Entry 6BSI (X-ray diffraction, 3.25 A resolution); this record covers chains A and B of the 4 polymer chains in the assembly.

Chain A:
Molecule: Reverse transcriptase P66 subunit
From: Human immunodeficiency virus 1
UniProt: Q74085 (Q74085_9HIV1); residues 1-557 here correspond to UniProt positions 168-724 (UniProt number = residue number + 167)
Amino-acid sequence (558 residues; numbered 0 to 557; the number before each row is that of its first residue; numbering starts at 0):
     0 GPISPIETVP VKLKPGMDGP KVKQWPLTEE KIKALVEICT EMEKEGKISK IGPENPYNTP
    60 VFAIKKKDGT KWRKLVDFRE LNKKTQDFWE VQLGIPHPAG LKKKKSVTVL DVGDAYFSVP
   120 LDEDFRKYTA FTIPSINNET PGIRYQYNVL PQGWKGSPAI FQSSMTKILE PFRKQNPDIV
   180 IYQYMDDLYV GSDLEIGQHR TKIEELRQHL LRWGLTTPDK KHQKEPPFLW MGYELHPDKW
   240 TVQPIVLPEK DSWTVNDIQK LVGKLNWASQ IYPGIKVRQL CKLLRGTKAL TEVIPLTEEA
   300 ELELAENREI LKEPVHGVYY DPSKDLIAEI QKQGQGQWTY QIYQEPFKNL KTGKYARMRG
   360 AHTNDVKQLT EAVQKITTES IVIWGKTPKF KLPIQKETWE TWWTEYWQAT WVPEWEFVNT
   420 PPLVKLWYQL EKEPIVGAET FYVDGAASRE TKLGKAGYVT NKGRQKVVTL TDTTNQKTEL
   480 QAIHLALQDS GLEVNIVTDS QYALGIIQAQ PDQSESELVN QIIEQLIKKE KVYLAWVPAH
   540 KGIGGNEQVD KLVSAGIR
Unresolved in the structure: 0-3, 62-72
Sequence notes: expression tag (0); conflict G68 (Ser235 in Q74085), K83 (Arg250 in Q74085), M357 (Thr524 in Q74085), V411 (Ile578 in Q74085), K461 (Arg628 in Q74085), H483 (Tyr650 in Q74085), Q512 (Lys679 in Q74085)
Ion coordination: Ca2+: D443, E478, D498
Ligand contacts: dmp-266 (EFZ; (-)-6-chloro-4-cyclopropylethynyl-4-trifluoromethyl-1,4-dihydro-2H-3,1-benzoxazin-2-one): L100, K101, K103, V106, V179, Y181, Y188, V189, G190, F227, W229, L234, H235, P236, Y318

Chain B:
Molecule: Reverse transcriptase P51 subunit
From: Human immunodeficiency virus 1
UniProt: A0A076Q3N8 (A0A076Q3N8_9HIV1); residues 1-440 here correspond to UniProt positions 168-607 (UniProt number = residue number + 167)
Amino-acid sequence (441 residues; numbered 0 to 440; the number before each row is that of its first residue; numbering starts at 0):
     0 GPISPIETVP VKLKPGMDGP KVKQWPLTEE KIKALVEICT EMEKEGKISK IGPENPYNTP
    60 VFAIKKKDGT KWRKLVDFRE LNKKTQDFWE VQLGIPHPAG LKKKKSVTVL DVGDAYFSVP
   120 LDEDFRKYTA FTIPSINNET PGIRYQYNVL PQGWKGSPAI FQSSMTKILE PFRKQNPDIV
   180 IYQYMDDLYV GSDLEIGQHR TKIEELRQHL LRWGLTTPDK KHQKEPPFLW MGYELHPDKW
   240 TVQPIVLPEK DSWTVNDIQK LVGKLNWASQ IYPGIKVRQL CKLLRGTKAL TEVIPLTEEA
   300 ELELAENREI LKEPVHGVYY DPSKDLIAEI QKQGQGQWTY QIYQEPFKNL KTGKYARMRG
   360 AHTNDVKQLT EAVQKITTES IVIWGKTPKF KLPIQKETWE TWWTEYWQAT WVPEWEFVNT
   420 PPLVKLWYQL EKEPIVGAET F
Unresolved in the structure: 0-5, 66-68, 217-231, 357-361, 435-440
Sequence notes: expression tag (0); conflict G68 (Ser235 in A0A076Q3N8), K83 (Arg250 in A0A076Q3N8), V411 (Ile578 in A0A076Q3N8)

Interface between chain A and chain B:
Residue-residue contacts - 101 pairs, chain A then chain B:
  V8(A) - E53(B)
  P9(A) - E53(B)
  Q85(A) - E53(B)  hydrogen bond (side chain-backbone)
  D86(A) - K20(B)  salt bridge
  D86(A) - P55(B)
  F87(A) - P52(B)
  F87(A) - E53(B)
  W88(A) - V21(B)
  W88(A) - P52(B)  hydrogen bond (backbone-backbone)
  W88(A) - N54(B)
  W88(A) - P55(B)
  W88(A) - N57(B)
  W88(A) - T131(B)
  W88(A) - R143(B)
  E89(A) - K22(B)  salt bridge
  G93(A) - N137(B)
  I94(A) - N137(B)
  P95(A) - N136(B)
  P95(A) - N137(B)
  H96(A) - N136(B)  hydrogen bond (backbone-side chain)
  G99(A) - N136(B)
  G99(A) - E138(B)
  L100(A) - N136(B)
  L100(A) - E138(B)
  Q161(A) - P140(B)
  S162(A) - P52(B)
  T165(A) - P140(B)
  Y181(A) - N137(B)
  Y181(A) - E138(B)
  R358(A) - Q394(B)  hydrogen bond
  E370(A) - Q394(B)
  Q373(A) - Q394(B)  hydrogen bond
  Q373(A) - E396(B)
  Q373(A) - T397(B)  hydrogen bond
  Q373(A) - T400(B)  hydrogen bond
  K374(A) - E396(B)
  T377(A) - E396(B)  hydrogen bond
  T377(A) - T400(B)
  I380(A) - L26(B)
  V381(A) - I135(B)
  V381(A) - N136(B)  hydrogen bond (backbone-backbone)
  I382(A) - I135(B)
  I382(A) - N136(B)
  W383(A) - E28(B)
  W383(A) - I135(B)
  G384(A) - T27(B)
  G384(A) - E28(B)  hydrogen bond (backbone-backbone)
  G384(A) - I135(B)
  T386(A) - W401(B)
  W402(A) - K331(B)  hydrogen bond (backbone-side chain)
  Y405(A) - K331(B)  hydrogen bond (backbone-side chain)
  W406(A) - K331(B)
  W406(A) - P392(B)
  W406(A) - V417(B)
  W406(A) - N418(B)
  W406(A) - T419(B)
  Q407(A) - K331(B)  hydrogen bond (backbone-side chain)
  Q407(A) - P392(B)
  Q407(A) - Q394(B)
  A408(A) - W337(B)  hydrophobic
  A408(A) - D364(B)
  A408(A) - P392(B)  hydrogen bond (backbone-backbone)
  A408(A) - I393(B)
  T409(A) - D364(B)
  W410(A) - N363(B)
  W410(A) - V365(B)  hydrophobic
  W410(A) - W401(B)
  W410(A) - Y405(B)
  P412(A) - W401(B)  hydrophobic
  V435(A) - T290(B)
  T439(A) - K287(B)
  T439(A) - A288(B)
  T439(A) - L289(B)  hydrogen bond (side chain-backbone)
  Y441(A) - V254(B)
  Y441(A) - Q258(B)
  Y441(A) - K287(B)  hydrogen bond (side chain-backbone)
  Y441(A) - L289(B)
  V458(A) - T286(B)
  T459(A) - T286(B)
  N460(A) - T286(B)
  N460(A) - K287(B)
  N460(A) - A288(B)
  N494(A) - L289(B)
  V496(A) - Q258(B)
  V496(A) - L289(B)  hydrophobic
  Q500(A) - L422(B)
  Y532(A) - N255(B)  hydrogen bond
  W535(A) - L422(B)  hydrophobic
  V536(A) - Q258(B)
  P537(A) - N265(B)
  K540(A) - N265(B)
  K540(A) - C280(B)
  G541(A) - C280(B)
  I542(A) - V261(B)  hydrophobic
  I542(A) - L283(B)
  G543(A) - L283(B)  hydrogen bond (backbone-backbone)
  G543(A) - G285(B)
  G544(A) - G285(B)
  G544(A) - T286(B)
  Q547(A) - G285(B)
  Q547(A) - T286(B)
Interface residues without a listed pair, chain A (60 interface residues in all): L92, A158, T376, T403, P433
Interface residues without a listed pair, chain B (58 interface residues in all): W24, P25, E29, Y56, T139, G262, V276, R284, Q334, L368

In short:
The interface between chain A and chain B involves 60 residues on one side and 58 on the other, with 18
hydrogen bonds and 2 salt bridges. Among the polar pairs are D86(A)-K20(B), E89(A)-K22(B) and Q85(A)-E53(B).
Ligands of chain A: dmp-266.
Here chain A is Reverse transcriptase P66 subunit and chain B is Reverse transcriptase P51 subunit, both from
Human immunodeficiency virus 1. Entry 6BSI (Structure of HIV-1 RT complexed with an RNA/DNA hybrid containing
the polypurine-tract sequence) was determined by X-ray diffraction together with 6BSG, 6BSH and 6BSJ from the
same study.
